Entry 6HE7 (electron microscopy, 3.69 A resolution); this record covers chains F and 7 of the 14 polymer chains in the assembly.

# Chain F
Molecule: Proteasome subunit alpha
Source organism: Archaeoglobus fulgidus DSM 4304
Notes: EC 3.4.25.1
Reference sequence: O29760 (PSA_ARCFU); residues 12-246 here = UniProt positions 12-246
Chain sequence (235 residues; numbered 12 to 246; the number before each row is that of its first residue):
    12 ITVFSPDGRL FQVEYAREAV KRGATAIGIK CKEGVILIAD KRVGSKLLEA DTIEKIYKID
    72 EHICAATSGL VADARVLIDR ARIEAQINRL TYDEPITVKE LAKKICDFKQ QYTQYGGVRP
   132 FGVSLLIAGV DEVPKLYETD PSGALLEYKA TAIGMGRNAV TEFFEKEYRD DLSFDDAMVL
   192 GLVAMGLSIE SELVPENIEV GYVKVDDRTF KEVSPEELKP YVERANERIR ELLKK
Reported in the primary citation:
  - self-association interface (contacts with another copy of this molecule); pairs are residue here / residue on that copy: P17-Y26

# Chain 7
Molecule: Proteasome subunit beta
Source organism: Archaeoglobus fulgidus DSM 4304
Notes: EC 3.4.25.1
Reference sequence: Q9P996 (PSB_ARCFU); numbering as in UniProt (aligned over 12-213)
Chain sequence (202 residues; row label = number of the first residue in the row):
    12 TTTVGLVCKD GVVMATEKRA TMGNFIASKA AKKIYQIADR MAMTTAGSVG DAQFLARIIK
    72 IEANLYEIRR ERKPTVRAIA TLTSNLLNSY RYFPYLVQLL IGGIDSEGKS IYSIDPIGGA
   132 IEEKDIVATG SGSLTAYGVL EDRFTPEIGV DEAVELAVRA IYSAMKRDSA SGDGIDVVKI
   192 TEDEFYQYSP EEVEQILAKF RK
Curated features (UniProtKB/Swiss-Prot):
  - active site: T12 (Nucleophile)

# Chain F / chain 7 interface
Contacting residue pairs (25; chain F residue first):
  L101(F) - T92(7)
  L101(F) - N96(7)  hydrogen bond (backbone-side chain)
  T102(F) - T92(7)
  T102(F) - L93(7)  hydrogen bond (backbone-backbone)
  T102(F) - N96(7)
  Y103(F) - Y77(7)
  Y103(F) - R88(7)
  Y103(F) - A89(7)
  Y103(F) - T92(7)
  Y103(F) - L93(7)  hydrophobic
  D104(F) - R88(7)  salt bridge
  D104(F) - T92(7)
  E105(F) - Y77(7)
  E105(F) - R81(7)  salt bridge
  E105(F) - T86(7)  hydrogen bond
  E105(F) - E118(7)
  T108(F) - R81(7)
  T108(F) - R83(7)
  K110(F) - R80(7)
  K110(F) - E82(7)  salt bridge
  E111(F) - Y77(7)
  E111(F) - R81(7)
  K114(F) - R80(7)  hydrogen bond (side chain-backbone)
  D142(F) - R83(7)  salt bridge
  E143(F) - R83(7)  salt bridge

# Overview
11 residues of chain F face 12 of chain 7 across their interface, with 4 hydrogen bonds and 5 salt bridges.
Among the polar pairs are D104(F)-R88(7), E105(F)-R81(7) and K110(F)-E82(7). From UniProt: active-site residue
T12(7) on chain 7. The paper reports a self-association interface involving P17(F).
Chain F is Proteasome subunit alpha and chain 7 is Proteasome subunit beta, both from Archaeoglobus fulgidus
DSM 4304; the structure, 20S proteasome from Archaeoglobus fulgidus, was determined by electron microscopy
together with 6HE5, 6HE8, 6HE9, 6HEA, 6HEC and 6HED from the same study.
